Entry 7Q9B (X-ray diffraction, 3.24 A resolution); this record covers chains FFF and JJJ of the 10 polymer chains in the assembly.

Chain FFF:
Protein: MHC class I antigen
Organism: Homo sapiens
UniProt: U5YJM1 (U5YJM1_HUMAN); residues 1-275 here correspond to UniProt positions 25-299 (UniProt number = residue number + 24)
Chain sequence (275 residues; each row starts with the number of its first residue):
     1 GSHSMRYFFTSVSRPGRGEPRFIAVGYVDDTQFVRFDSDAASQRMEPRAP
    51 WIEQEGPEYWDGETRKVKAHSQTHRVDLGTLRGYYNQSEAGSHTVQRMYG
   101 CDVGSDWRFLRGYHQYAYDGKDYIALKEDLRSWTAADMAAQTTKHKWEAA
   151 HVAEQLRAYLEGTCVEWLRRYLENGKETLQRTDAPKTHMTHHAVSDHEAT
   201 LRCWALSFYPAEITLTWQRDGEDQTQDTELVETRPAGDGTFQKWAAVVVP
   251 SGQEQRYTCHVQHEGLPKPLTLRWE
Disulfides: Cys101-Cys164, Cys203-Cys259

Chain JJJ:
Protein: Human T Cell Receptor Mel8, Beta Chain
Organism: Homo sapiens
Chain sequence (245 residues; row label = number of the first residue in the row):
     1 NAGVTQTPKFQVLKTGQSMTLQCAQDMNHEYMSWYRQDPGMGLRLIHYSV
    51 GAGITDQGEVPNGYNVSRSTTEDFPLRLLSAAPSQTSVYFCASSYSFTEA
   101 TYEQYFGPGTRLTVTEDLKNVFPPEVAVFEPSEAEISHTQKATLVCLATG
   151 FYPDHVELSWWVNGKEVHSGVCTDPQPLKEQPALNDSRYALSSRLRVSAT
   201 FWQDPRNHFRCQVQFYGLSENDEWTQDRAKPVTQIVSAEAWGRAD
Disulfides: Cys23-Cys91, Cys146-Cys211

Interface between chain FFF and chain JJJ:
Pairs across the interface - 18 pairs, chain FFF then chain JJJ:
  Arg65(FFF) with Tyr48(JJJ), hydrogen bond
  Lys68(FFF) with Asp56(JJJ), salt bridge
  Ala69(FFF) with Val50(JJJ), hydrophobic; Thr98(JJJ)
  Gln72(FFF) with Glu30(JJJ), hydrogen bond; Val50(JJJ); Gly51(JJJ)
  Arg75(FFF) with Ala52(JJJ)
  Val76(FFF) with Glu30(JJJ)
  Lys146(FFF) with Tyr95(JJJ), hydrogen bond; Tyr102(JJJ)
  Ala149(FFF) with Thr101(JJJ)
  Ala150(FFF) with Glu99(JJJ); Thr101(JJJ), hydrogen bond (backbone-side chain); Tyr102(JJJ), hydrophobic
  Gln155(FFF) with Glu99(JJJ), hydrogen bond; Ala100(JJJ), hydrogen bond (side chain-backbone); Thr101(JJJ)
Also at the interface, not in a pair above, chain FFF (12 interface residues in all): Lys66, His151
Also at the interface, not in a pair above, chain JJJ (15 interface residues in all): Ile54, Thr55, Phe97

Summary:
12 residues of chain FFF and 15 residues of chain JJJ are in contact; the contacts include 6 hydrogen bonds
and 1 salt bridge. Polar pairs include Lys68(FFF)-Asp56(JJJ), Arg65(FFF)-Tyr48(JJJ) and Gln72(FFF)-Glu30(JJJ).
Chain FFF is MHC class I antigen and chain JJJ is Human T Cell Receptor Mel8, Beta Chain, both from Homo
sapiens; the structure, MHC Class I A02 Allele presenting EAAGIGILTV, in complex with Mel8 TCR, was determined
by X-ray diffraction together with 7ZUC, 7Q98, 7Q99 and 7Q9A from the same study.
